Entry 8PHQ (electron microscopy, 2.69 A resolution); this record covers chains AM and AN of the 78 polymer chains in the assembly.

# Chain AM (and AN)
Protein: Decorator protein P03
Organism: Borreliella burgdorferi B31
Notes: chain AN of this document is another copy of the same molecule, construct and numbering; everything in this record applies to it too
Amino-acid sequence (185 residues; each row starts with the number of its first residue):
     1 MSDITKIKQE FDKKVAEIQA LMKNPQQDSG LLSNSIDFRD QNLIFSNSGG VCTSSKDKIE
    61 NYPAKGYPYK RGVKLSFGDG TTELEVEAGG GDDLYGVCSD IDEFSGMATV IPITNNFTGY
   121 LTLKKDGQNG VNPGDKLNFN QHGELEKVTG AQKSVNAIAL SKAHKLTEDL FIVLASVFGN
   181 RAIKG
Not modelled in the structure: 1-19, 126-130, 149-152, 182-185 (chain AN: 1-20, 126-130, 149-152, 184-185)

# How chain AM and chain AN interact
Residue-residue contacts (25):
  Ser54(AM) - Lys58(AN)
  Lys56(AM) - Ser55(AN)  hydrogen bond (side chain-backbone)
  Lys56(AM) - Lys56(AN)
  Lys56(AM) - Asp57(AN)
  Asp57(AM) - Lys58(AN)  salt bridge
  Thr114(AM) - Thr114(AN)
  Asn116(AM) - Lys58(AN)  hydrogen bond
  Asn116(AM) - Glu60(AN)  hydrogen bond
  Asn116(AM) - Tyr95(AN)
  Asn116(AM) - Pro112(AN)
  Asn116(AM) - Thr114(AN)
  Pro133(AM) - Phe77(AN)  hydrophobic
  Gly134(AM) - Phe77(AN)
  Lys136(AM) - Asp93(AN)  salt bridge
  Asn156(AM) - Asn180(AN)
  Ile158(AM) - Phe77(AN)  hydrophobic
  Ala159(AM) - Phe77(AN)
  Leu160(AM) - Phe77(AN)  hydrophobic
  Leu160(AM) - Leu84(AN)  hydrophobic
  Phe178(AM) - Leu94(AN)
  Phe178(AM) - Tyr95(AN)  hydrophobic
  Phe178(AM) - Ile113(AN)
  Phe178(AM) - Thr114(AN)
  Gly179(AM) - Thr114(AN)
  Asn180(AM) - Asn180(AN)  hydrogen bond (backbone-side chain)
Other interface residues (no listed pair), chain AM (18 interface residues in all): Asn115, Ser176, Arg181
Other interface residues (no listed pair), chain AN (17 interface residues in all): Leu75, Asp92, Arg181

# Summary
18 residues of chain AM and 17 residues of chain AN are in contact; the contacts include 4 hydrogen bonds and
2 salt bridges. Polar pairs include Asp57(AM)-Lys58(AN), Lys136(AM)-Asp93(AN) and Lys56(AM)-Ser55(AN).
Both chains are Decorator protein P03 (Borreliella burgdorferi B31). Entry 8PHQ (Top cap of the Borrelia
bacteriophage BB1 procapsid, fivefold-symmetrized outer shell) was determined by electron microscopy (same
publication as 8PHP, 8PHR and 8PHS).
